Entry 7P3A (X-ray diffraction, 2.00 A resolution); this record covers chain A.

# Chain A
Protein: RNA transcription, translation and transport factor protein
Organism: Homo sapiens
Reference sequence: Q9Y224 (RTRAF_HUMAN); residues 2-101 here = UniProt positions 2-101
Sequence (103 residues; each row starts with the number of its first residue; numbers below 1 keep their minus sign (Ser-1 is residue -1)):
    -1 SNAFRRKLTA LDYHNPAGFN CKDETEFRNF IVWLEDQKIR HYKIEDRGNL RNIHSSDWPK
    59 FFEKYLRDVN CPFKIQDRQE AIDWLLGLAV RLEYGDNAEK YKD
Unresolved in the structure: -1, 95-101
Construct notes: expression tag (-1 to 1)
Reported in the primary citation:
  - interface residues: Cys19
  - conformationally variable residues: Phe2 to Asn18

# Overview
From the paper: the interface residue Cys19; conformational variability at Phe2.
Chain A is RNA transcription, translation and transport factor protein (Homo sapiens); the structure,
N-terminal domain of CGI-99, was determined by X-ray diffraction.
